7LX1 - chains A and B; structure by X-ray diffraction, 1.61 A resolution.

Chain A:
Protein: Tryptophan synthase alpha chain
Source organism: Salmonella typhimurium (strain LT2 / SGSC1412 / ATCC 700720)
Notes: EC 4.2.1.20
UniProtKB: P00929 (TRPA_SALTY); residues 1-268 here = UniProt positions 1-268
Chain sequence (268 residues; each row starts with the number of its first residue):
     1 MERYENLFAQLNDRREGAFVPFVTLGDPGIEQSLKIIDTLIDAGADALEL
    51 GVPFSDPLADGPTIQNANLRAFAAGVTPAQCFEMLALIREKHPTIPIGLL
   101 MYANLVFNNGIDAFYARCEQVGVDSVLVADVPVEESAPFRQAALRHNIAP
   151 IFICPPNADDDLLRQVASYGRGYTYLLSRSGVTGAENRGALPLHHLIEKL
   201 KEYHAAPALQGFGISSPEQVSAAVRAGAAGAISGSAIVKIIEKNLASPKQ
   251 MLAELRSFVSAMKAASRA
Unresolved in the structure: 179-193
Ion coordination: Cs+ site 1: Phe107, Asn108 (shared with Arg275(B), Val276(B) of chain B); Cs+ site 2: Ala264, Ala265, Arg267 (shared with Lys99(B) of chain B)
Curated features (UniProtKB/Swiss-Prot):
  - active site (Proton acceptor): Glu49, Asp60

Chain B:
Protein: Tryptophan synthase beta chain
Source organism: Salmonella typhimurium (strain LT2 / SGSC1412 / ATCC 700720)
Notes: EC 4.2.1.20
UniProtKB: P0A2K1 (TRPB_SALTY); numbering as in UniProt (aligned over 1-397)
Chain sequence (397 residues; numbered 1 to 397; the number before each row is that of its first residue):
     1 MTTLLNPYFGEFGGMYVPQILMPALNQLEEAFVSAQKDPEFQAQFADLLK
    51 NYAGRPTALTKCQNITAGTRTTLYLKREDLLHGGAHKTNQVLGQALLAKR
   101 MGKSEIIAETGAGQHGVASALASALLGLKCRIYMGAKDVERQSPNVFRMR
   151 LMGAEVIPVHSGSATLKDACNEALRDWSGSYETAHYMLGTAAGPHPYPTI
   201 VREFQRMIGEETKAQILDKEGRLPDAVIACVGGGSNAIGMFADFINDTSV
   251 GLIGVEPGGHGIETGEHGAPLKHGRVGIYFGMKAPMMQTADGQIEESYSI
   301 SAGLDFPSVGPQHAYLNSIGRADYVSITDDEALEAFKTLCRHEGIIPALE
   351 SSHALAHALKMMREQPEKEQLLVVNLSGRGDKDIFTVHDILKARGEI
Unresolved in the structure: 1, 397
Glycans and other covalent adducts: pyridoxal phosphate (PLP) linked to Lys87
Ion coordination: Cs+ site 1: Gly54, Pro56; Cs+ site 2: Thr66, Thr69, Thr71; Cs+ site 3: Lys99 (shared with Ala264(A), Ala265(A), Arg267(A) of chain A); Cs+ site 4: Val231, Gly232, Glu256, Gly268, Leu304, Phe306, Ser308; Cs+ site 5: Arg275, Val276 (shared with Phe107(A), Asn108(A) of chain A)
Residues lining bound ligands: pyridoxal phosphate (PLP): Ala85, His86, Gln114, Thr190, Cys230, Val231, Gly232, Gly233, Gly234, Ser235, Asn236, Gly303, Leu304, Ala348, Glu350, Ser351, Ser377, Gly378
Curated features (UniProtKB/Swiss-Prot):
  - modified residue: Lys87 (N6-(pyridoxal phosphate)lysine)

Interface between chain A and chain B:
Residue-residue contacts (60):
  Pro53(A) - Gln293(B)  hydrogen bond (backbone-side chain)
  Phe54(A) - Gly292(B)
  Phe54(A) - Gln293(B)
  Ser55(A) - Lys167(B)
  Ser55(A) - Gln293(B)  hydrogen bond (backbone-side chain)
  Ser55(A) - Ile294(B)  hydrogen bond (side chain-backbone)
  Asp56(A) - Lys167(B)  salt bridge
  Asp56(A) - Asn171(B)  hydrogen bond
  Asp56(A) - Tyr279(B)  hydrogen bond
  Asp56(A) - Ile294(B)
  Pro57(A) - Arg175(B)  hydrogen bond (backbone-side chain)
  Leu58(A) - Pro18(B)
  Leu58(A) - Leu174(B)  hydrophobic
  Leu58(A) - Arg175(B)
  Ala59(A) - Pro18(B)  hydrophobic
  Asp60(A) - Arg175(B)  hydrogen bond (backbone-side chain)
  Gln65(A) - Ser161(B)
  Gln65(A) - Glu172(B)
  Gln65(A) - Arg175(B)
  Phe72(A) - Gln293(B)
  Thr77(A) - Asp291(B)
  Pro78(A) - Asp291(B)
  Ala103(A) - Ile278(B)  hydrophobic
  Asn104(A) - Gly277(B)
  Asn104(A) - Ile278(B)  hydrogen bond (side chain-backbone)
  Asn104(A) - Gln288(B)  hydrogen bond
  Asn104(A) - Gly292(B)  hydrogen bond (side chain-backbone)
  Asn104(A) - Ile294(B)
  Leu105(A) - Asp291(B)
  Leu105(A) - Gly292(B)
  Phe107(A) - Val276(B)
  Phe107(A) - Gly277(B)
  Phe107(A) - Ile278(B)  hydrophobic
  Phe107(A) - Lys283(B)
  Asn108(A) - Arg275(B)  hydrogen bond
  Asn108(A) - Gln288(B)
  Asn108(A) - Ala290(B)  hydrogen bond (side chain-backbone)
  Asn108(A) - Asp291(B)
  Asn108(A) - Gly292(B)
  Ala129(A) - Pro18(B)
  Asp130(A) - Tyr16(B)
  Asp130(A) - Val17(B)  hydrogen bond (backbone-backbone)
  Asp130(A) - Pro18(B)
  Pro132(A) - Met15(B)
  Pro132(A) - Val17(B)
  Pro132(A) - Gln19(B)
  Pro132(A) - Met22(B)  hydrophobic
  Val133(A) - Gln19(B)  hydrogen bond (backbone-side chain)
  Glu134(A) - Gln19(B)  hydrogen bond
  Glu134(A) - Met22(B)
  Glu135(A) - Tyr8(B)  hydrogen bond
  Glu135(A) - Gly14(B)
  Glu135(A) - Met15(B)  hydrogen bond (side chain-backbone)
  Glu135(A) - Tyr16(B)  hydrogen bond
  Ile153(A) - Gln19(B)
  Pro155(A) - Gln19(B)
  Asn157(A) - Ile20(B)  hydrogen bond (side chain-backbone)
  Asn157(A) - Pro23(B)
  Asn157(A) - Tyr181(B)  hydrogen bond
  Leu162(A) - Gln19(B)
Interface residues without a listed pair, chain A (30 interface residues in all): Val131, Phe139, Pro156
Interface residues without a listed pair, chain B (32 interface residues in all): Thr2, Asp168, Thr289

Summary:
30 residues of chain A and 32 residues of chain B are in contact, with 20 hydrogen bonds and 1 salt bridge.
Polar contacts include Asp56(A)-Lys167(B), Pro53(A)-Gln293(B) and Ser55(A)-Gln293(B). Covalently linked
pyridoxal phosphate: at Lys87(B). UniProt lists active-site residues Glu49(A) and Asp60(A) on chain A.
Here chain A is Tryptophan synthase alpha chain and chain B is Tryptophan synthase beta chain, both from
Salmonella typhimurium (strain LT2 / SGSC1412 / ATCC 700720). Entry 7LX1 (The internal aldimine form of the
wild-type Salmonella Typhimurium Tryptophan Synthase in complex with cesium ion ...) was determined by X-ray
diffraction.
